PDB entry 4QLU | X-ray diffraction, 2.80 A resolution | chains S and T of the 28 polymer chains in the assembly

Chain S:
Name: Proteasome subunit alpha type-6
Source organism: Saccharomyces cerevisiae
Notes: EC 3.4.25.1
UniProtKB: P40302 (PSA6_YEAST); residues 0-233 here correspond to UniProt positions 1-234 (UniProt number = residue number + 1)
Chain sequence (234 residues; numbered 0 to 233; the number before each row is that of its first residue; numbering starts at 0):
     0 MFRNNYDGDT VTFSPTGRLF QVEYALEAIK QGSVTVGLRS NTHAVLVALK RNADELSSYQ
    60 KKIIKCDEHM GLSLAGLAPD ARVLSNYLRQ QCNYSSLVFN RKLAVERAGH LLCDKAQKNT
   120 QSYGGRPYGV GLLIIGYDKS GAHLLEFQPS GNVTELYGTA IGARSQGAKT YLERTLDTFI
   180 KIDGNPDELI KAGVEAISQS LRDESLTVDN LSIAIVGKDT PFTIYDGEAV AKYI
Disordered / not traced: 0-2
UniProt features mapped onto this chain:
  - modified residue: Ser13 (Phosphoserine)
  - cross-link: Lys190 (Glycyl lysine isopeptide (Lys-Gly) (interchain with G-Cter in ubiquitin))

Chain T:
Name: Probable proteasome subunit alpha type-7
Source organism: Saccharomyces cerevisiae
Notes: EC 3.4.25.1
UniProtKB: P21242 (PSA7_YEAST); residues -3 to 284 here correspond to UniProt positions 1-288 (UniProt number = residue number + 4)
Chain sequence (288 residues; numbered -3 to 284; the number before each row is that of its first residue; numbers below 1 keep their minus sign (Met-3 is residue -3)):
    -3 MTSIGTGYDL SNSVFSPDGR NFQVEYAVKA VENGTTSIGI KCNDGVVFAV EKLITSKLLV
    57 PQKNVKIQVV DRHIGCVYSG LIPDGRHLVN RGREEAASFK KLYKTPIPIP AFADRLGQYV
   117 QAHTLYNSVR PFGVSTIFGG VDKNGAHLYM LEPSGSYWGY KGAATGKGRQ SAKAELEKLV
   177 DHHPEGLSAR EAVKQAAKII YLAHEDNKEK DFELEISWCS LSETNGLHKF VKGDLLQEAI
   237 DFAQKEINGD DDEDEDDSDN VMSSDDENAP VATNANATTD QEGDIHLE
Disordered / not traced: -3 to 1, 245-284
UniProt features mapped onto this chain:
  - modified residue: Thr-2 (N-acetylthreonine)

How chain S and chain T interact:
Residue-residue contacts (64; chain S residue first):
  Tyr5(S) - Asp5(T)  hydrogen bond
  Tyr5(S) - Leu6(T)  hydrophobic
  Tyr5(S) - Tyr22(T)  hydrophobic
  Thr9(S) - Arg126(T)
  Val10(S) - Gln19(T)
  Val10(S) - Asn123(T)
  Val10(S) - Ser124(T)
  Val10(S) - Val125(T)
  Val10(S) - Arg126(T)
  Thr11(S) - Leu6(T)
  Thr11(S) - Gln19(T)
  Phe12(S) - Gln19(T)  hydrogen bond (backbone-side chain)
  Phe12(S) - Tyr22(T)
  Phe12(S) - Ala23(T)  hydrophobic
  Phe12(S) - Arg126(T)
  Phe12(S) - Pro127(T)
  Ser13(S) - Tyr22(T)
  Pro14(S) - Tyr22(T)
  Pro14(S) - Lys25(T)
  Thr15(S) - Lys25(T)
  Gly16(S) - Tyr22(T)
  Gly16(S) - Lys25(T)
  Gly16(S) - Ala26(T)
  Leu18(S) - Leu77(T)  hydrophobic
  Leu18(S) - Arg126(T)
  Glu105(S) - Lys59(T)  salt bridge
  His109(S) - Arg82(T)  hydrogen bond (backbone-side chain)
  Cys112(S) - Arg82(T)
  Asp113(S) - Arg82(T)  salt bridge
  Asp113(S) - Asn86(T)
  Gln116(S) - Pro79(T)
  Gln116(S) - Asp80(T)
  Gln116(S) - His83(T)  hydrogen bond
  Thr119(S) - Arg126(T)  hydrogen bond (backbone-side chain)
  Gln120(S) - His119(T)
  Gln120(S) - Val125(T)
  Gln120(S) - Arg126(T)  hydrogen bond (backbone-backbone)
  Gln120(S) - Phe128(T)
  Ser121(S) - Ser124(T)
  Tyr122(S) - Ser124(T)  hydrogen bond (backbone-backbone)
  Ser149(S) - Pro79(T)
  Gly150(S) - Pro79(T)
  Asn151(S) - Ile78(T)
  Asn151(S) - Pro79(T)
  Thr153(S) - Leu55(T)
  Thr153(S) - Asn60(T)
  Glu154(S) - Leu55(T)
  Glu154(S) - Val56(T)  hydrogen bond (backbone-backbone)
  Glu154(S) - Lys59(T)
  Glu154(S) - Asn60(T)  hydrogen bond (backbone-side chain)
  Leu155(S) - Leu54(T)
  Leu155(S) - Leu55(T)  hydrophobic
  Leu155(S) - Val56(T)
  Tyr156(S) - Lys53(T)
  Tyr156(S) - Leu54(T)  hydrogen bond (backbone-backbone)
  Tyr156(S) - Val56(T)
  Tyr156(S) - Pro57(T)
  Gly157(S) - Leu54(T)
  Lys168(S) - Leu54(T)
  Leu171(S) - Leu54(T)
  Glu172(S) - Ser52(T)  hydrogen bond
  Glu172(S) - Lys53(T)  hydrogen bond (side chain-backbone)
  Glu172(S) - Leu54(T)
  Leu175(S) - Lys53(T)
Interface residues without a listed pair, chain S (34 interface residues in all): Asn4, Arg38, Val152
Interface residues without a listed pair, chain T (31 interface residues in all): Thr51, Gly129

In short:
Chain S and chain T form an interface of 34 and 31 residues respectively; the contacts include 12 hydrogen
bonds and 2 salt bridges. Polar pairs include Glu105(S)-Lys59(T), Asp113(S)-Arg82(T) and Tyr5(S)-Asp5(T).
Chain S is Proteasome subunit alpha type-6 and chain T is Probable proteasome subunit alpha type-7, both from
Saccharomyces cerevisiae; the structure, yCP in complex with tripeptidic epoxyketone inhibitor 9, was
determined by X-ray diffraction together with 4QLQ, 4QLS, 4QLT and 4QLV from the same study.
